3EGH - chains A and C of the 3 polymer chains in the assembly; structure by X-ray diffraction, 2.00 A resolution.

Chain A:
Molecule: Serine/threonine-protein phosphatase PP1-alpha catalytic subunit
Organism: Homo sapiens
Notes: EC 3.1.3.16
UniProtKB: P62136 (PP1A_HUMAN); residues 7-330 here = UniProt positions 7-330
Sequence (329 residues; numbered 2 to 330; the number before each row is that of its first residue):
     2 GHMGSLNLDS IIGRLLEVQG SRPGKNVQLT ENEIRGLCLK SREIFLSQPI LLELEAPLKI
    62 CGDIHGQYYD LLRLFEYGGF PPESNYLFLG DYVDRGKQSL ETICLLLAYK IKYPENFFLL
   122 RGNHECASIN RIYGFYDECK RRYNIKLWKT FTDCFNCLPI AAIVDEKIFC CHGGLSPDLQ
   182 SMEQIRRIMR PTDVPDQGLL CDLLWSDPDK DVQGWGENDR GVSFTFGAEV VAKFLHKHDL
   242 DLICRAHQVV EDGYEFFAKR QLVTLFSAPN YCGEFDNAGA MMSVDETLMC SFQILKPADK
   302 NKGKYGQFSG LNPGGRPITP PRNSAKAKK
Unresolved in the structure: 2-6, 301-330
Construct notes: expression tag (2-6)
Ion coordination: Mn2+ site 1: Asp64, His66, Asp92, Asn124, His173, His248; Mn2+ site 2: Asp92, Asn124, His173, His248
Swiss-Prot annotation at these positions:
  - active site: His125 (Proton donor)
  - binding site (Mn(2+)): Asp64, His66, Asp92, Asn124, His173, His248
  - modified residue: Ser22 (Phosphoserine), Lys305 (N6-acetyllysine), Tyr306 (Phosphotyrosine), Thr320 (Phosphothreonine), Ser325 (Phosphoserine)
  - mutagenesis: Pro50 (P50R: Promotes SMP complex formation), Ala57 (A57P: No effect on SMP complex formation), Glu184 (E184A: Promotes SMP complex formation), Arg188 (R188A: Abolishes SMP complex formation)
What the authors report for this chain:
  - mutagenesis - D71N: decreased catalytic activity on phosphorylase a
  - mutagenesis - D71N: unchanged catalytic activity on GluR1809-889

Chain C:
Molecule: Spinophilin
Organism: Rattus norvegicus
Notes: fragment: PP1 binding and PDZ domains
UniProtKB: O35274 (NEB2_RAT); residues 417-583 here = UniProt positions 417-583
Sequence (170 residues; row label = number of the first residue in the row):
   414 GSMDEEDGEP PYEPESGCVE IPGLSEEEDP APSRKIHFST APIQVFSTYS NEDYDRRNED
   474 VDPMAASAEY ELEKRVERLE LFPVELEKDS EGLGISIIGM GAGADMGLEK LGIFVKTVTE
   534 GGAAHRDGRI QVNDLLVEVD GTSLVGVTQS FAASVLRNTK GRVRFMIGRE
Unresolved in the structure: 414-423
Construct notes: expression tag (414-416)

How chain A and chain C interact:
Residue-residue contacts (91):
  Gln20(A) - Tyr462(C)
  Gly21(A) - Tyr425(C)
  Gly21(A) - Pro427(C)
  Ser22(A) - Tyr425(C)
  Arg23(A) - Tyr425(C)
  Pro24(A) - Tyr462(C)  hydrophobic
  Pro24(A) - Asp466(C)
  Pro24(A) - Tyr467(C)  hydrophobic
  Gln68(A) - Tyr467(C)
  Gln68(A) - Arg469(C)
  Tyr69(A) - Tyr467(C)  hydrogen bond (backbone-side chain)
  Tyr70(A) - Tyr462(C)
  Tyr70(A) - Tyr467(C)  hydrogen bond (backbone-side chain)
  Asp71(A) - Thr461(C)  hydrogen bond
  Asp71(A) - Tyr467(C)
  Asp71(A) - Arg469(C)  salt bridge
  Arg74(A) - Glu428(C)  hydrogen bond (side chain-backbone)
  Arg74(A) - Ser429(C)  hydrogen bond
  Arg74(A) - Ser460(C)
  Arg74(A) - Thr461(C)
  Arg74(A) - Tyr462(C)
  Glu77(A) - Ser429(C)  hydrogen bond
  Tyr78(A) - Ser429(C)
  Tyr78(A) - Gly430(C)  hydrogen bond (side chain-backbone)
  Tyr78(A) - Phe459(C)  hydrophobic
  Tyr78(A) - Ser460(C)  hydrogen bond (side chain-backbone)
  Arg96(A) - Asn471(C)  hydrogen bond (backbone-side chain)
  Gly97(A) - Asn471(C)  hydrogen bond (backbone-side chain)
  Lys98(A) - Asn471(C)
  Ser129(A) - Tyr483(C)
  Arg132(A) - Ala479(C)
  Arg132(A) - Glu482(C)  salt bridge
  Arg132(A) - Tyr483(C)
  Arg132(A) - Glu486(C)  salt bridge
  Ile133(A) - Pro476(C)  hydrophobic
  Ile133(A) - Ala479(C)
  Ile133(A) - Ser480(C)
  Tyr134(A) - Val474(C)
  Tyr134(A) - Pro476(C)  hydrophobic
  Tyr137(A) - Glu486(C)  hydrogen bond
  Lys168(A) - Lys448(C)
  Lys168(A) - Ile449(C)
  Asp242(A) - Arg447(C)
  Asp242(A) - Lys448(C)  hydrogen bond (side chain-backbone)
  Asp242(A) - Ile449(C)  hydrogen bond (side chain-backbone)
  Tyr255(A) - Leu437(C)
  Tyr255(A) - Ile456(C)
  Phe257(A) - Phe451(C)  hydrophobic
  Arg261(A) - Leu437(C)
  Arg261(A) - Ser438(C)  hydrogen bond (side chain-backbone)
  Arg261(A) - Glu440(C)  salt bridge
  Arg261(A) - Phe451(C)
  Pro270(A) - Thr461(C)
  Pro270(A) - Arg469(C)  hydrogen bond (backbone-side chain)
  Asn271(A) - Asn464(C)  hydrogen bond
  Asn271(A) - Arg469(C)
  Cys273(A) - Arg469(C)
  Cys273(A) - Arg470(C)
  Gly274(A) - Arg469(C)
  Gly274(A) - Arg470(C)
  Thr288(A) - His450(C)  hydrogen bond (backbone-side chain)
  Leu289(A) - Lys448(C)
  Leu289(A) - Ile449(C)
  Leu289(A) - His450(C)  hydrogen bond (backbone-backbone)
  Met290(A) - His450(C)
  Met290(A) - Phe451(C)
  Met290(A) - Ser452(C)
  Cys291(A) - His450(C)  hydrogen bond (backbone-backbone)
  Cys291(A) - Phe451(C)
  Cys291(A) - Ser452(C)  hydrogen bond (backbone-backbone)
  Ser292(A) - Ser452(C)
  Phe293(A) - Leu437(C)  hydrophobic
  Phe293(A) - Ile456(C)
  Gln294(A) - Gln457(C)  hydrogen bond
  Gln294(A) - Phe459(C)
  Ile295(A) - Ile456(C)  hydrophobic
  Ile295(A) - Gln457(C)  hydrogen bond (backbone-backbone)
  Ile295(A) - Val458(C)
  Ile295(A) - Phe459(C)  hydrogen bond (backbone-backbone)
  Leu296(A) - Phe459(C)
  Leu296(A) - Thr461(C)
  Lys297(A) - Val458(C)
  Lys297(A) - Phe459(C)  hydrogen bond (backbone-backbone)
  Lys297(A) - Ser460(C)
  Lys297(A) - Thr461(C)  hydrogen bond (backbone-backbone)
  Pro298(A) - Thr461(C)
  Pro298(A) - Tyr462(C)
  Ala299(A) - Ser460(C)
  Ala299(A) - Thr461(C)  hydrogen bond (backbone-backbone)
  Ala299(A) - Tyr462(C)
  Ala299(A) - Ser463(C)
Other interface residues (no listed pair), chain A (48 interface residues in all): Gly25, Gly67, Ala128, Gly135, Ile169, Leu243, Asp300
Other interface residues (no listed pair), chain C (38 interface residues in all): Ile434, Ser446, Asp475
Interface features reported in the paper:
  - hot spots on chain C (mutagenesis) - F451A, F459A, Y467A: decreased binding to Serine/threonine-protein phosphatase PP1-alpha catalytic subunit (chain A)

Summary:
The interface between chain A and chain C involves 48 residues on one side and 38 on the other, with 26
hydrogen bonds and 4 salt bridges. Polar pairs include Asp71(A)-Arg469(C), Arg132(A)-Glu482(C) and
Arg132(A)-Glu486(C). The paper reports that F451A, F459A and Y467A of chain C reduce binding to
Serine/threonine-protein phosphatase PP1-alpha catalytic subunit (chain A); D71N of chain A reduces catalytic
activity on phosphorylase a.
Here chain A is Serine/threonine-protein phosphatase PP1-alpha catalytic subunit (Homo sapiens) and chain C is
Spinophilin (Rattus norvegicus). Entry 3EGH (Crystal structure of a complex between Protein Phosphatase 1
alpha (PP1), the PP1 binding and PDZ ...) was determined by X-ray diffraction.
